Entry 6BLO (X-ray diffraction, 3.40 A resolution); this record covers chains A and I of the 12 polymer chains in the assembly.

# Chain A
Molecule: DNA-directed RNA polymerase II subunit RPB1
From: Saccharomyces cerevisiae (strain ATCC 204508 / S288c)
Notes: EC 2.7.7.6
UniProtKB: P04050 (RPB1_YEAST); residues 1-1733 here = UniProt positions 1-1733
Amino-acid sequence (1733 residues; numbered 1 to 1733; the number before each row is that of its first residue):
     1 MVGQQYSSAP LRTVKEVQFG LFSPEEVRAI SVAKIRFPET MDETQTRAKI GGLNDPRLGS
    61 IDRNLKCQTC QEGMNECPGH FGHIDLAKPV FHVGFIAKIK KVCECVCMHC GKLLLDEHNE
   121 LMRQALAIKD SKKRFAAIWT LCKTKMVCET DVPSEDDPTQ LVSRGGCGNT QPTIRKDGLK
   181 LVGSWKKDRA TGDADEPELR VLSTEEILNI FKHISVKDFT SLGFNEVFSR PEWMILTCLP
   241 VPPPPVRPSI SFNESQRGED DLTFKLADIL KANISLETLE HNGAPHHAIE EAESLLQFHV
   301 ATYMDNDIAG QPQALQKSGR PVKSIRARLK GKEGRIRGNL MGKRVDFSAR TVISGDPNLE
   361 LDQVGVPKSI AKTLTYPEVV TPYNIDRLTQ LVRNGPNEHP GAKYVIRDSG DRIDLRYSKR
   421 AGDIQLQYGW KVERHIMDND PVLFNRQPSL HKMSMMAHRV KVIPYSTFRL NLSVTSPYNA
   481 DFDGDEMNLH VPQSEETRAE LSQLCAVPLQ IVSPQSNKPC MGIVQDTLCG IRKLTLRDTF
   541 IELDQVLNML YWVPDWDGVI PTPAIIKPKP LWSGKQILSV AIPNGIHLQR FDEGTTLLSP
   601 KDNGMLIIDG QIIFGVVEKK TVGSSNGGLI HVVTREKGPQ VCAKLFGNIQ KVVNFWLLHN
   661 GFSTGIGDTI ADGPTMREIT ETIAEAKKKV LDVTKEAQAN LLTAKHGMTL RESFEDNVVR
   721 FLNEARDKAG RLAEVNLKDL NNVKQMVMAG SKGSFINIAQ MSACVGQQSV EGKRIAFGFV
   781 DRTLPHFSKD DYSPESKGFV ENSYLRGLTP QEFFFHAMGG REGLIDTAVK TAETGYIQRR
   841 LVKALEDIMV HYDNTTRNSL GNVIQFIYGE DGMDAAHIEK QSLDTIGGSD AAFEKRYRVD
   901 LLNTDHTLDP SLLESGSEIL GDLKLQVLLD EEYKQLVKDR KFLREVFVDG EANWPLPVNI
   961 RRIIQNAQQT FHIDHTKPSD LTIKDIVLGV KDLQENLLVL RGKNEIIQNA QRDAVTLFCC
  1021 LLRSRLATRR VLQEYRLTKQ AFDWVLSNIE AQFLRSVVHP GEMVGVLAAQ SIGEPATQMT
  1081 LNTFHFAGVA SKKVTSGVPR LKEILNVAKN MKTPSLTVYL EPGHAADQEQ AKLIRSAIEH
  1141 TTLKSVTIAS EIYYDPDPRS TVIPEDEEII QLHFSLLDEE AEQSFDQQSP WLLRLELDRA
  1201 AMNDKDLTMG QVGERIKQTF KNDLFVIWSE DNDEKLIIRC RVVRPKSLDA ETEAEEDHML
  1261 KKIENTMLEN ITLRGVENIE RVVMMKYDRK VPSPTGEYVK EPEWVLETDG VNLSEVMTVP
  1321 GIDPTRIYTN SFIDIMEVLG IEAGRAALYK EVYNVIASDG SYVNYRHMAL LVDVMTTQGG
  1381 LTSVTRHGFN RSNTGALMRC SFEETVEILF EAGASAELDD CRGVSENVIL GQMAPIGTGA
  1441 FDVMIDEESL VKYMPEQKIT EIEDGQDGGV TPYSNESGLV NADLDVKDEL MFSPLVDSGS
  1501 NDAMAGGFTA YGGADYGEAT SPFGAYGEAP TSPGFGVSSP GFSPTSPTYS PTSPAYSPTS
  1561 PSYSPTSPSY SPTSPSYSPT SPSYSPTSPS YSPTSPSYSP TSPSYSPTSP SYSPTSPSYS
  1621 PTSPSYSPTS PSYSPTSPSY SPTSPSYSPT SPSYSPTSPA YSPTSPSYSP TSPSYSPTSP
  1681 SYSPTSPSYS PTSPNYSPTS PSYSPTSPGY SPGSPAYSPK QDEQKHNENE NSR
Disordered / not traced: 1-2, 149-164, 186-200, 251-258, 1081-1092, 1176-1186, 1244-1253, 1447-1733
Bound ions: Zn2+ site 1: Cys67, Cys70, Cys77, His80; Zn2+ site 2: Cys110, Cys167; Mg2+: Asp481, Asp483, Asp485 (shared with 1 residue of chain R)
Curated features (UniProtKB/Swiss-Prot):
  - region: Pro248 to Asp260 (Lid loop), Asn306 to Lys323 (Rudder loop), Pro810 to Glu822 (Bridging helix)
  - binding site (Zn(2+)): Cys67, Cys70, Cys77, His80, Cys107, Cys110, Cys148, Cys167
  - binding site (Mg(2+)): Asp481, Asp483, Asp485
  - modified residue: Thr1471 (Phosphothreonine)
  - cross-link (Glycyl lysine isopeptide (Lys-Gly)): Lys695 (interchain with G-Cter in ubiquitin), Lys1246 (interchain with G-Cter in ubiquitin), Lys1350 (interchain with G-Cter in ubiquitin)
  - natural variant: Ser1653 to Pro1659 (deletion: In strain: A364A)
  - mutagenesis: Lys1246 (K1246R: Impairs ubiquitination during transcription stress)

# Chain I
Molecule: DNA-directed RNA polymerase II subunit RPB9
From: Saccharomyces cerevisiae (strain ATCC 204508 / S288c)
UniProtKB: P27999 (RPB9_YEAST); residue numbers follow UniProt; this construct covers 1-122
Amino-acid sequence (122 residues; each row starts with the number of its first residue):
     1 MTTFRFCRDC NNMLYPREDK ENNRLLFECR TCSYVEEAGS PLVYRHELIT NIGETAGVVQ
    61 DIGSDPTLPR SDRECPKCHS RENVFFQSQQ RRKDTSMVLF FVCLSCSHIF TSDQKNKRTQ
   121 FS
Disordered / not traced: 1, 117-122
Bound ions: Zn2+ site 1: Cys7, Cys10, Cys29, Cys32; Zn2+ site 2: Cys75, Cys78, Cys103, Cys106
Curated features (UniProtKB/Swiss-Prot):
  - zinc finger: Cys7 to Cys32 (C4-type), Ser71 to Thr111 (TFIIS-type)
  - binding site (Zn(2+)): Cys7, Cys10, Cys29, Cys32, Cys75, Cys78, Cys103, Cys106
  - modified residue: Ser40 (Phosphoserine)

# Interface between chain A and chain I
Pairs across the interface (59):
  Gln698(A) with Met97(I); Val98(I); Leu99(I); Ser112(I), hydrogen bond (backbone-side chain)
  Ala699(A) with Ser112(I); Gln114(I)
  Asn700(A) with Val98(I); Asp113(I), hydrogen bond; Lys115(I); Asn116(I)
  Leu701(A) with Gln114(I); Lys115(I)
  Thr709(A) with Lys93(I); Asp94(I)
  Arg711(A) with Gln87(I), hydrogen bond; Thr95(I), hydrogen bond; Ser96(I); Met97(I)
  Phe714(A) with Met97(I), hydrophobic
  Asp781(A) with Arg91(I), salt bridge
  Arg782(A) with Thr67(I)
  Ser788(A) with Thr67(I); Pro69(I)
  Lys789(A) with Thr67(I), hydrogen bond (backbone-backbone); Pro69(I)
  Asp790(A) with Phe86(I); Gln87(I)
  Tyr792(A) with Gln87(I), hydrogen bond
  Lys1144(A) with Leu48(I)
  Thr1147(A) with Leu48(I)
  Ile1148(A) with Glu47(I); Leu48(I), hydrogen bond (backbone-backbone); Ile49(I), hydrogen bond (backbone-backbone)
  Ala1149(A) with Arg45(I); His46(I); Glu47(I)
  Ser1150(A) with Arg45(I); His46(I), hydrogen bond (backbone-backbone)
  Glu1151(A) with Leu42(I); Tyr44(I); Arg45(I), salt bridge
  Ile1152(A) with Pro41(I); Val43(I), hydrogen bond (backbone-backbone); Tyr44(I), hydrogen bond (backbone-backbone)
  Tyr1153(A) with Pro41(I); Leu42(I)
  Tyr1154(A) with Glu18(I); Asn23(I); Arg24(I); Leu25(I); Pro41(I), hydrogen bond (backbone-backbone)
  Pro1156(A) with Asn23(I)
  Pro1190(A) with Glu18(I)
  Trp1191(A) with Leu25(I), hydrophobic
  Asp1257(A) with Pro16(I); Val43(I)
  Lys1261(A) with Tyr44(I)
  Glu1264(A) with Tyr44(I)
  Leu1268(A) with His46(I)
Also at the interface, not in a pair above, chain A (33 interface residues in all): Ala697, Leu710, Val1162, Asp1198
Also at the interface, not in a pair above, chain I (34 interface residues in all): Asp19, Asp65, Leu68

# In short
33 residues of chain A and 34 residues of chain I are in contact, with 12 hydrogen bonds and 2 salt bridges.
Among the polar pairs are Asp781(A)-Arg91(I), Glu1151(A)-Arg45(I) and Gln698(A)-Ser112(I).
Here chain A is DNA-directed RNA polymerase II subunit RPB1 and chain I is DNA-directed RNA polymerase II
subunit RPB9, both from Saccharomyces cerevisiae (strain ATCC 204508 / S288c). Entry 6BLO (Pol II elongation
complex with an abasic lesion at i+1 position) was determined by X-ray diffraction, deposited together with
6BLP, 6BM2, 6BM4 and 6BQF.
